PDB entry 7VDT | electron microscopy, 2.80 A resolution | chains C and J of the 11 polymer chains in the assembly

Chain C:
Molecule: Histone H2A
Source organism: Xenopus laevis
Reference sequence: Q6AZJ8 (Q6AZJ8_XENLA); residues 0-129 here correspond to UniProt positions 1-130 (UniProt number = residue number + 1)
Sequence (130 residues; each row starts with the number of its first residue; numbering starts at 0):
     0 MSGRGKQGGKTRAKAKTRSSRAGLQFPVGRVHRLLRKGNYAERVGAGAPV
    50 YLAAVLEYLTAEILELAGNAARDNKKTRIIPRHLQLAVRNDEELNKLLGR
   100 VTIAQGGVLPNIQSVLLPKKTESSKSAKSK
Disordered / not traced: 0-11, 119-129

Chain J:
Molecule: 207-nt DNA strand
Sequence (207 nucleotides; numbered -39 to 167; the number before each row is that of its first residue; numbers below 1 keep their minus sign (DG-39 is residue -39)):
   -39 GTATGGCTGATTATGATCCTCTAGTACTTCTCGACAAGCTTCAGGATGTA
    11 TATATCTGACACGTGCCTGGAGACTAGGGAGTAATCCCCTTGGCGGTTAA
    61 AACGCGGGGGACAGCGCGTACGTGCGTTTAAGCGGTGCTAGAGCTGTCTA
   111 CGACCAATTGAGCGGCCTCGGCACCGGGATTCTCCAGGGCGGCCGCGTAT
   161 AGGGTCC
Disordered / not traced: -39 to 0, 138-167

Chain C / chain J interface:
Pairs across the interface (13):
  Ala12(C) - DA33(J)  phosphate contact
  Lys13(C) - DG32(J)  phosphate contact
  Ala14(C) - DA31(J)  phosphate contact
  Ala14(C) - DG32(J)  phosphate contact
  Lys15(C) - DA31(J)  phosphate contact
  Lys15(C) - DG32(J)  hydrogen bond to the phosphate
  Thr16(C) - DA31(J)  phosphate contact
  Arg17(C) - DA31(J)  salt bridge to the phosphate
  Arg20(C) - DG32(J)  salt bridge to the phosphate
  Gly28(C) - DA31(J)  phosphate contact
  Arg29(C) - DG30(J)  phosphate contact
  Arg32(C) - DG30(J)  salt bridge to the phosphate
  Arg77(C) - DC20(J)  sugar contact
Other interface residues (no listed pair), chain C (12 interface residues in all): Arg42
Other interface residues (no listed pair), chain J (7 interface residues in all): DG29, DG39

In short:
Chain C and chain J form an interface of 12 and 7 residues respectively, with 1 hydrogen bond and 3 salt
bridges. Among the polar pairs are Lys15(C)-DG32(J), Arg17(C)-DA31(J) and Arg20(C)-DG32(J).
Chain C is Histone H2A (Xenopus laevis) and chain J is a 207-nt DNA strand; the structure, The
motor-nucleosome module of human chromatin remodeling PBAF-nucleosome complex, was determined by electron
microscopy.
